Entry 7PMK (electron microscopy, 3.20 A resolution); this record covers chains 4 and 7 of the 22 polymer chains in the assembly.

# Chain 4
Protein: DNA replication licensing factor MCM4
From: Saccharomyces cerevisiae
Notes: EC 3.6.4.12
UniProtKB: P30665 (MCM4_YEAST); residue numbers follow UniProt; this construct covers 1-933
Sequence (933 residues; each row starts with the number of its first residue):
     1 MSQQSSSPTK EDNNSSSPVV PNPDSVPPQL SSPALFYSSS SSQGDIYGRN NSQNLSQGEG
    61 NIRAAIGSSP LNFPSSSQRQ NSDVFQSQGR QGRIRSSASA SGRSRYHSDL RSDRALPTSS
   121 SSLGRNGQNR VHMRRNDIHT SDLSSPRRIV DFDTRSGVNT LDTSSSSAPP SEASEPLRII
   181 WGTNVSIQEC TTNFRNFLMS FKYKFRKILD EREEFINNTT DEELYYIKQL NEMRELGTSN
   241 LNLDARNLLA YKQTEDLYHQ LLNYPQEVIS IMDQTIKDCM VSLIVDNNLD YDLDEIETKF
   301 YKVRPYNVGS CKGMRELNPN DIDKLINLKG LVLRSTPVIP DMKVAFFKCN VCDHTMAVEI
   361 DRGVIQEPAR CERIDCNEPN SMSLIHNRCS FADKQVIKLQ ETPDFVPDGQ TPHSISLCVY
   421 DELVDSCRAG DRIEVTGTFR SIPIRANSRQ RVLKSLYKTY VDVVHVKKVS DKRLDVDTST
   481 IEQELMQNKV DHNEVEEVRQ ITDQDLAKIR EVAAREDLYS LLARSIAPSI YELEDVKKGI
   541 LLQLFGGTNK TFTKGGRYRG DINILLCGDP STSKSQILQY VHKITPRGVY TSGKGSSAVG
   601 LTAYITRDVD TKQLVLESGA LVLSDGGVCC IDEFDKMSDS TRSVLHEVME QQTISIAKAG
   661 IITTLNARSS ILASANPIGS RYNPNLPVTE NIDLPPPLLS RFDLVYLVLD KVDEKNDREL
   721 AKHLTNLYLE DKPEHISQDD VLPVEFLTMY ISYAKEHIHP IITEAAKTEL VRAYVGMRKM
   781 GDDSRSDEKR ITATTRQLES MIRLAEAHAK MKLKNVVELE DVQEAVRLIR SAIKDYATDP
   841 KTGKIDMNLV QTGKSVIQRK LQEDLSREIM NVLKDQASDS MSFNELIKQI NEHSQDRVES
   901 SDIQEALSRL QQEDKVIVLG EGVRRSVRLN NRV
Disordered / not traced: 1-173, 470-504, 553-556, 608-613, 732-740, 781-791, 836-933
Residues lining bound ligands: Zn2+ (ZN): C349, V351, C352, C371, C376
Curated features (UniProtKB/Swiss-Prot):
  - motif: S700 to D703 (Arginine finger)
  - binding site (ATP): G568 to S575
  - modified residue (Phosphoserine): S52, S56, S69

# Chain 7
Protein: DNA replication licensing factor MCM7
From: Saccharomyces cerevisiae
Notes: EC 3.6.4.12
UniProtKB: A0A6A5Q4N0 (A0A6A5Q4N0_YEASX); residue numbers follow UniProt; this construct covers 1-845
Sequence (845 residues; each row starts with the number of its first residue):
     1 MSAALPSIQL PVDYNNLFNE ITDFLVTFKQ DTLSSDATRN ENEDENLDAE NIEQHLLEKG
    61 PKYMAMLQKV ANRELNSVII DLDDILQYQN EKFLQGTQAD DLVSAIQQNA NHFTELFCRA
   121 IDNNMPLPTK EIDYKDDVLD VILNQRRLRN ERMLSDRTNE IRSENLMDTT MDPPSSMNDA
   181 LREVVEDETE LFPPNLTRRY FLYFKPLSQN CARRYRKKAI SSKPLSVRQI KGDFLGQLIT
   241 VRGIITRVSD VKPAVEVIAY TCDQCGYEVF QEVNSRTFTP LSECTSEECS QNQTKGQLFM
   301 STRASKFSAF QECKIQELSQ QVPVGHIPRS LNIHVNGTLV RSLSPGDIVD VTGIFLPAPY
   361 TGFKALKAGL LTETYLEAQF VRQHKKKFAS FSLTSDVEER VMELITSGDV YNRLAKSIAP
   421 EIYGNLDVKK ALLLLLVGGV DKRVGDGMKI RGDINVCLMG DPGVAKSQLL KAICKISPRG
   481 VYTTGKGSSG VGLTAAVMKD PVTDEMILEG GALVLADNGI CCIDEFDKMD ESDRTAIHEV
   541 MEQQTISISK AGINTTLNAR TSILAAANPL YGRYNPRLSP LDNINLPAAL LSRFDILFLM
   601 LDIPSRDDDE KLAEHVTYVH MHNKQPDLDF TPVEPSKMRE YIAYAKTKRP VMSEAVNDYV
   661 VQAYIRLRQD SKREMDSKFS FGQATPRTLL GIIRLSQALA KLRLADMVDI DDVEEALRLV
   721 RVSKESLYQE TNKSKEDESP TTKIFTIIKK MLQETGKNTL SYENIVKTVR LRGFTMLQLS
   781 NCIQEYSYLN VWHLINEGNT LKFVDDGTMD TDQEDSLVST PKLAPQTTAS ANVSAQDSDI
   841 DLQDA
Disordered / not traced: 1-2, 35-59, 158-189, 211-218, 361-367, 386-395, 444-448, 487-492, 674-678, 730-845
Residues lining bound ligands: Zn2+ (ZN): C262, C265, C284, C289
From the paper describing this entry:
  - post-translational modification sites: K29 (citing earlier work)

# How chain 4 and chain 7 interact
Residue-residue contacts (124):
  W181(4) - I142(7)  hydrophobic
  W181(4) - T261(7)
  W181(4) - S301(7)
  W181(4) - R303(7)  hydrogen bond (backbone-side chain)
  W181(4) - A304(7)  hydrophobic
  G182(4) - V138(7)
  G182(4) - V141(7)
  N184(4) - V141(7)
  Y264(4) - D136(7)  hydrogen bond
  E267(4) - R303(7)  salt bridge
  R315(4) - R341(7)  hydrogen bond (backbone-side chain)
  E316(4) - R341(7)
  L317(4) - R341(7)  hydrogen bond (backbone-side chain)
  P319(4) - S308(7)
  P319(4) - A309(7)  hydrophobic
  I322(4) - P253(7)  hydrophobic
  I322(4) - T302(7)
  I322(4) - F307(7)  hydrophobic
  D323(4) - R303(7)  salt bridge
  L331(4) - L508(7)  hydrophobic
  L331(4) - T555(7)
  L333(4) - M506(7)
  L333(4) - I507(7)  hydrophobic
  L333(4) - L508(7)  hydrophobic
  L333(4) - I553(7)
  R334(4) - M506(7)
  R362(4) - F299(7)
  K398(4) - E505(7)  salt bridge
  K398(4) - M506(7)
  Q400(4) - I507(7)
  Q400(4) - L508(7)  hydrogen bond (side chain-backbone)
  D408(4) - R479(7)  salt bridge
  D408(4) - L515(7)
  Q410(4) - P345(7)
  H413(4) - D250(7)
  S414(4) - E505(7)
  A429(4) - G552(7)
  A429(4) - I553(7)
  A429(4) - N554(7)
  G430(4) - N554(7)
  G430(4) - T555(7)
  S441(4) - T302(7)
  S441(4) - F307(7)
  P443(4) - M300(7)
  R451(4) - P280(7)  hydrogen bond (side chain-backbone)
  R451(4) - L281(7)
  R451(4) - S282(7)
  V452(4) - T277(7)
  V452(4) - F278(7)
  L453(4) - T277(7)
  L453(4) - F278(7)  hydrogen bond (backbone-backbone)
  L453(4) - P280(7)  hydrophobic
  K454(4) - R276(7)
  K454(4) - F278(7)
  S455(4) - A254(7)
  S455(4) - V255(7)  hydrogen bond (backbone-backbone)
  S455(4) - V273(7)
  S455(4) - S275(7)  hydrogen bond (side chain-backbone)
  S455(4) - R276(7)  hydrogen bond (backbone-backbone)
  L456(4) - K252(7)
  L456(4) - P253(7)
  L456(4) - A254(7)  hydrophobic
  L456(4) - F310(7)  hydrophobic
  Y457(4) - P253(7)  hydrogen bond (backbone-backbone)
  Y457(4) - V255(7)  hydrophobic
  Y457(4) - M300(7)  hydrophobic
  Y457(4) - F307(7)  hydrophobic
  T459(4) - P253(7)
  S571(4) - S592(7)
  S571(4) - T685(7)
  S571(4) - R687(7)
  S575(4) - E542(7)  hydrogen bond
  Q579(4) - Q543(7)
  Y590(4) - E542(7)  hydrogen bond
  Y590(4) - Q543(7)
  K594(4) - T535(7)
  G595(4) - E531(7)
  S596(4) - S532(7)
  S596(4) - T535(7)
  S597(4) - T494(7)
  S597(4) - S532(7)
  S597(4) - T535(7)  hydrogen bond (backbone-side chain)
  S597(4) - A536(7)
  S597(4) - S547(7)
  A598(4) - A495(7)
  A598(4) - S549(7)  hydrogen bond (backbone-backbone)
  V599(4) - S547(7)
  V599(4) - I548(7)
  V599(4) - S549(7)
  E617(4) - S549(7)
  E617(4) - K550(7)
  E617(4) - A551(7)  hydrogen bond (side chain-backbone)
  L623(4) - S549(7)
  D632(4) - H538(7)  salt bridge
  D632(4) - E542(7)
  S680(4) - F681(7)
  D710(4) - R668(7)  hydrogen bond (backbone-side chain)
  V712(4) - R668(7)
  E714(4) - I665(7)
  E714(4) - Q669(7)  hydrogen bond
  D717(4) - I665(7)
  D717(4) - R668(7)  salt bridge
  R718(4) - V661(7)
  R718(4) - I665(7)
  A721(4) - V661(7)  hydrophobic
  A721(4) - Y664(7)  hydrophobic
  A721(4) - L689(7)  hydrophobic
  K722(4) - V661(7)
  L724(4) - L690(7)  hydrophobic
  L724(4) - I693(7)  hydrophobic
  T725(4) - N657(7)  hydrogen bond
  T725(4) - V660(7)
  T725(4) - I693(7)
  N726(4) - N657(7)  hydrogen bond
  L727(4) - K442(7)  hydrogen bond (backbone-side chain)
  Y728(4) - K442(7)
  Y728(4) - I450(7)
  Y728(4) - M652(7)  hydrophobic
  Y728(4) - L690(7)
  Y728(4) - I693(7)
  Y728(4) - Q697(7)
  L729(4) - M652(7)  hydrophobic
  L729(4) - N657(7)
  E730(4) - K442(7)  hydrogen bond (backbone-side chain)
Other interface residues (no listed pair), chain 4 (73 interface residues in all): I180, T183, N263, N318, P403, G409, T411, P412, S592, E633, K711, L720
Other interface residues (no listed pair), chain 7 (83 interface residues in all): I258, S344, V514, E539, L581, R593, S653, E654, D658, K672, P686

# In short
73 residues of chain 4 and 83 residues of chain 7 are in contact; the contacts include 22 hydrogen bonds and 6
salt bridges. Polar pairs include E267(4)-R303(7), D323(4)-R303(7) and K398(4)-E505(7). Chain 4 binds Zn2+.
Ligands of chain 7: Zn2+. UniProt lists 8 ATP-binding residues on chain 4. From the paper: a modification site
at K29(7).
Here chain 4 is DNA replication licensing factor MCM4 and chain 7 is DNA replication licensing factor MCM7,
both from Saccharomyces cerevisiae. Entry 7PMK (S. cerevisiae replisome-SCF(Dia2) complex bound to
double-stranded DNA (conformation I)) was determined by electron microscopy together with 7PMN from the same
study.
